PDB entry 6R8K | X-ray diffraction, 1.60 A resolution | chains B and C

== Chain B ==
Molecule: NBS-LRR class disease resistance protein Pikh-1
Organism: Oryza sativa subsp. japonica
UniProt: D5L9G5 (D5L9G5_ORYSJ); residues 186-263 here = UniProt positions 186-263
Amino-acid sequence (80 residues; numbered 184 to 263; the number before each row is that of its first residue):
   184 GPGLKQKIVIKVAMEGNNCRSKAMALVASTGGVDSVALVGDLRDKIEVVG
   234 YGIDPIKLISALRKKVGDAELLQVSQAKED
Not modelled in the structure: 184-186
Construct notes: expression tag (184-185); conflict Glu262 (Lys in D5L9G5)

== Chain C ==
Molecule: AVR-Pik protein
Organism: Magnaporthe oryzae
UniProt: C4B8B8 (C4B8B8_MAGOR); residue numbers follow UniProt; this construct covers 22-113
Amino-acid sequence (93 residues; row label = number of the first residue in the row):
    21 METGNKYIEKRAIDLSRERDPNFFDHPGIPVPECFWFMFKNNVRQDAGTC
    71 YSSWKMDMKVGPNWVHIKSDDNCNLSGDFPPGWIVLGKKRPGF
Not modelled in the structure: 21-30
Construct notes: initiating methionine (21)
Cystine bridges: Cys54-Cys93

== Chain B / chain C interface ==
Residue-residue contacts (38):
  Leu187(B) with Trp74(C), hydrophobic
  Lys188(B) with Gly48(C), hydrogen bond (side chain-backbone); Ile49(C)
  Lys190(B) with Thr69(C)
  Ser218(B) with His46(C), hydrogen bond; Pro47(C)
  Ala220(B) with Phe44(C), hydrophobic
  Val222(B) with Asn42(C)
  Gly223(B) with Asn42(C), hydrogen bond (backbone-side chain); Asp66(C)
  Asp224(B) with Arg39(C), salt bridge; Asn42(C); Arg64(C), salt bridge; Asp66(C), hydrogen bond (backbone-side chain)
  Arg226(B) with Asn42(C)
  Lys228(B) with Asp66(C), salt bridge
  Glu230(B) with Phe44(C); His46(C), salt bridge
  Val232(B) with His46(C); Ile49(C), hydrophobic
  Leu254(B) with Trp84(C)
  Leu255(B) with Met78(C); Lys79(C), hydrogen bond (backbone-backbone); Trp84(C)
  Gln256(B) with Met76(C); Asp77(C); Trp84(C)
  Val257(B) with Asp77(C), hydrogen bond (backbone-backbone)
  Ser258(B) with Met76(C)
  Gln259(B) with Trp74(C), hydrogen bond (backbone-side chain)
  Ala260(B) with Ile49(C), hydrophobic; Tyr71(C), hydrophobic; Trp74(C)
  Lys261(B) with Pro50(C); Glu53(C), salt bridge; Tyr71(C); Ser72(C), hydrogen bond (side chain-backbone); Trp74(C)
Also at the interface, not in a pair above, chain B (23 interface residues in all): Val219, Leu221, Glu253
Also at the interface, not in a pair above, chain C (25 interface residues in all): Phe43, Gln65, Ala67, Ser73, Lys75
From the paper, about this interface:
  - interface residues, chain B: Lys261(B)
  - interface residues, chain B: Val222(B), Lys228(B), Glu230(B) (proposed by the authors, not directly observed)

== In short ==
23 residues of chain B and 25 residues of chain C are in contact, with 8 hydrogen bonds and 5 salt bridges.
Polar pairs include Asp224(B)-Arg39(C), Asp224(B)-Arg64(C) and Lys228(B)-Asp66(C). From the paper: interface
residues Lys261(B), Val222(B) and Lys228(B) among others.
Here chain B is NBS-LRR class disease resistance protein Pikh-1 (Oryza sativa subsp. japonica) and chain C is
AVR-Pik protein (Magnaporthe oryzae). Entry 6R8K (Complex of rice blast (Magnaporthe oryzae) effector protein
AVR-PikD with an engineered HMA domain of Pikp-1 ...) was determined by X-ray diffraction (same publication as
6R8M).
